PDB entry 3ML4 | X-ray diffraction, 2.60 A resolution | chains B and E of the 4 polymer chains in the assembly

[Chain B]
Name: Protein Dok-7
Organism: Mus musculus
UniProt: Q18PE0 (DOK7_MOUSE); numbering as in UniProt (aligned over 1-220)
Chain sequence (224 residues; numbered -3 to 220; the number before each row is that of its first residue; numbers below 1 keep their minus sign (Gly-3 is residue -3)):
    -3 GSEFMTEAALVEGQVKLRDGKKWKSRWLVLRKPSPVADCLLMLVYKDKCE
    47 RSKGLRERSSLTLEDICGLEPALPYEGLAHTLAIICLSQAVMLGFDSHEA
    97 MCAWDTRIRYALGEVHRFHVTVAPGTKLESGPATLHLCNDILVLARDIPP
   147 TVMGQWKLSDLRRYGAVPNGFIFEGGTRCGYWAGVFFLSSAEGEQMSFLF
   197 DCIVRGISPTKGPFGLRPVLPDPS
Disordered / not traced: -3 to 0, 15-17, 211-220
Differences from the reference sequence: expression tag (-3 to 0)
Modified positions: Mse1, Mse38, Mse88, Mse97, Mse149, Mse192 (selenomethionine; parent Met)
From the paper describing this entry:
  - specificity-determining residues: Glu53, Ile168, Asp197
  - mutagenesis - R158Q/R174A: decreased binding to MuSK
  - mutagenesis - V32A, R158Q/R174A: decreased signaling in response to MuSK autophosphorylation
  - disease-associated variants - A33V: abolished signaling in response to MuSK autophosphorylation
  - mutagenesis - S30Q: abolished signaling in response to MuSK autophosphorylation
  - mutagenesis - V32A, R158Q/R174A: decreased signaling in response to Agrin
  - disease-associated variants - A33V: decreased signaling in response to Agrin
  - mutagenesis - R54A (>5-fold): decreased binding to phosphoinositide
  - disease-associated variants - H132Q: decreased expression
  - disease-associated variants - R201*: decreased stability
  - self-association interface (contacts with another copy of this molecule); pairs are residue here / residue on that copy: Gly109-Val32 (hydrophobic contact), Asp136-Ser30 (hydrogen bond), Phe210-Pro31 (hydrophobic contact)
  - mutagenesis - V32A, R158Q/R174A: decreased catalytic activity on MuSK autophosphorylation
  - disease-associated variants - A33V: abolished catalytic activity on MuSK autophosphorylation
  - mutagenesis - S30Q: abolished catalytic activity on MuSK autophosphorylation

[Chain E]
Name: Muscle, skeletal receptor tyrosine-protein kinase
UniProt: Q61006 (MUSK_MOUSE); residue numbers follow UniProt; this construct covers 544-556
Chain sequence (13 residues; row label = number of the first residue in the row):
   544 LDRLHPNPMYQRM
Disordered / not traced: 544-546, 556
Modified positions: Tyr553 (o-phosphotyrosine; PTR)
From the paper describing this entry:
  - post-translational modification sites: Tyr553
  - contacts within the chain: Asn550-Met552 (hydrogen bond)

[How chain B and chain E interact]
Residue-residue contacts (10; chain B residue first):
  Glu3(B) - Pro551(E)
  Glu3(B) - Arg555(E)  salt bridge
  Arg27(B) - Met552(E)  hydrogen bond
  Arg27(B) - Arg555(E)
  Pro29(B) - Met552(E)
  Leu37(B) - Arg555(E)
  Leu39(B) - Arg555(E)
  Arg52(B) - Gln554(E)
  Glu53(B) - Arg555(E)  salt bridge
  Ser56(B) - Arg555(E)
From the paper, about this interface:
  - specific contacts: Glu53(B)-Arg555(E) (salt bridge), Arg555(E)-Glu3(B) (salt bridge)

[Summary]
Chain B and chain E form an interface of 8 and 4 residues respectively, with 1 hydrogen bond and 2 salt
bridges. Polar pairs include Glu3(B)-Arg555(E), Glu53(B)-Arg555(E) and Arg27(B)-Met552(E). The paper describes
salt bridges between Glu53(B) and Arg555(E) and Arg555(E) and Glu3(B). The paper reports that V32A,
R158Q/R174A and A33V of chain B reduce signaling in response to Agrin; specificity determinants Glu53(B),
Ile168(B) and Asp197(B); 7 substitutions were tested in all.
Here chain B is Protein Dok-7 (Mus musculus) and chain E is Muscle, skeletal receptor tyrosine-protein kinase.
Entry 3ML4 (Crystal structure of a complex between Dok7 PH-PTB and the MuSK juxtamembrane region) was
determined by X-ray diffraction.
